PDB entry 8KE2 | X-ray diffraction, 2.20 A resolution | chain A

Chain A:
Molecule: Pyrrolysine--tRNA ligase
Organism: Methanosarcina mazei
Notes: EC 6.1.1.26; fragment: C-terminus domain
UniProt: A0A0F8JXW8 (A0A0F8JXW8_METMZ); residue numbers follow UniProt; this construct covers 185-454
Chain sequence (277 residues; row label = number of the first residue in the row):
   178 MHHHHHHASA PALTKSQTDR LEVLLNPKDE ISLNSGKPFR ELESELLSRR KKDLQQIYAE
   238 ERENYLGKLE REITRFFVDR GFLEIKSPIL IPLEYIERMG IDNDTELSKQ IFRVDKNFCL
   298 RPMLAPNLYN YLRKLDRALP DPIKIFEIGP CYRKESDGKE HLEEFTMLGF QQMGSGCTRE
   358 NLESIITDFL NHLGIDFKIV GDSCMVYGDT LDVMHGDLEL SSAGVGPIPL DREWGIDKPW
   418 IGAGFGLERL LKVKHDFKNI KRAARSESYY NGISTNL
Disordered / not traced: 178-188, 379-386
Differences from the reference sequence: expression tag (178-184); engineered mutation Gly346 (Asn in A0A0F8JXW8), Gln348 (Cys in A0A0F8JXW8), Gly401 (Val in A0A0F8JXW8)
Ion coordination: Mg2+: Glu396, Ser399 (together with AMP-PNP)
Small-molecule neighbours:
  - AMP-PNP (ANP; phosphoaminophosphonic acid-adenylate ester): Arg330, Glu332, Glu337, His338, Leu339, Phe342, Met344, Glu396, Leu397, Ser398, Ser399, Gly421, Phe422, Gly423, Arg426, Ile437
  - FX9 ((2S)-2-azanyl-3-[3-(trifluoromethyl)phenyl]propanoic acid): Met300, Leu301, Ala302, Leu305, Arg330, Met344, Gly346, Phe347, Gln348, Ser399, Ala400, Gly401, Gly419, Ala420, Gly421
From the paper describing this entry:
  - binding site for FX9: Ala302
  - mutagenesis - N346G/C348Q/V401G: increased catalytic activity on D- and LFAs (proposed by the authors, not directly observed)

Summary:
Bound to chain A: AMP-PNP and compound FX9. Glu396 and Ser399 form the Mg2+ site. From the paper: a binding
site for FX9 at Ala302; N346G/C348Q/V401G increase catalytic activity on D- and LFAs.
Chain A is Pyrrolysine--tRNA ligase (Methanosarcina mazei); the structure, PylRS C-terminus domain mutant
bound with L-3-trifluoromethylphenylalanine and AMPNP, was determined by X-ray diffraction, deposited together
with 8KE1, 8KE3, 8KE4, 8KE5 and 8KE6.
